Entry 5OQJ (electron microscopy, 4.70 A resolution (low resolution: residue-level contacts below are approximate; hydrogen-bond / salt-bridge calls are withheld)); this record covers chains N and O of the 31 polymer chains in the assembly.

Chain N:
Molecule: Nontemplate DNA
Sequence (106 nucleotides; row label = number of the first residue in the row):
     1 CGAGAACAGT AGCACGCTGT GTATATAATA GCTATGGAAC GTTCGATTCA CCTCCGATGT
    61 GTGTTGTACA TACATAAAAA TATCATAGCA CAACTGCGCT GTGTCA
Not modelled in the structure: 1-9, 46-53, 94-106

Chain O:
Protein: TATA-box-binding protein
Organism: Saccharomyces cerevisiae (strain ATCC 204508 / S288c)
UniProtKB: P13393 (TBP_YEAST); numbering as in UniProt (aligned over 1-240)
Chain sequence (240 residues; numbered 1 to 240; the number before each row is that of its first residue):
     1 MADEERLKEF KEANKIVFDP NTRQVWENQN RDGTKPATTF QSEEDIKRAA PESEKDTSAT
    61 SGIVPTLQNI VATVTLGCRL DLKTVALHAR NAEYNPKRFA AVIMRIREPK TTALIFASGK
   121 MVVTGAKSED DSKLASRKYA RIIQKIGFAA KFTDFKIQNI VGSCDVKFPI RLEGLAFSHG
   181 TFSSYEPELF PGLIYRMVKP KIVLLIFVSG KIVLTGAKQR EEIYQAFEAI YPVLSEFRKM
Not modelled in the structure: 1-60

Chain N / chain O interface:
Pairs across the interface (22):
  DA23(N) with Leu189(O); Phe190(O); Leu205(O)
  DT24(N) with Ile194(O); Leu205(O)
  DA25(N) with Asn159(O); Val161(O); Arg196(O); Val203(O); Thr215(O); Gly216(O)
  DT26(N) with Val71(O); Gln158(O); Asn159(O); Lys218(O)
  DA27(N) with Gln158(O)
  DA28(N) with Phe116(O); Lys120(O); Val122(O)
  DT29(N) with Phe116(O); Ser118(O); Lys120(O)
Interface residues without a listed pair, chain N (8 interface residues in all): DT22
Interface residues without a listed pair, chain O (21 interface residues in all): Thr73, Phe99, Leu114, Lys201

Summary:
The interface between chain N and chain O involves 8 residues on one side and 21 on the other.
Chain N is Nontemplate DNA and chain O is TATA-box-binding protein (Saccharomyces cerevisiae (strain ATCC
204508 / S288c)); the structure, Structure of yeast transcription pre-initiation complex with tfiih, was
determined by electron microscopy together with 5OQM from the same study.
